1MA3 - chains A and B; structure by X-ray diffraction, 2.00 A resolution.

== Chain A ==
Protein: Transcriptional regulatory protein, Sir2 family
Organism: Archaeoglobus fulgidus
UniProt: O30124 (NPD2_ARCFU); numbering as in UniProt (aligned over 1-253)
Sequence (253 residues; each row starts with the number of its first residue):
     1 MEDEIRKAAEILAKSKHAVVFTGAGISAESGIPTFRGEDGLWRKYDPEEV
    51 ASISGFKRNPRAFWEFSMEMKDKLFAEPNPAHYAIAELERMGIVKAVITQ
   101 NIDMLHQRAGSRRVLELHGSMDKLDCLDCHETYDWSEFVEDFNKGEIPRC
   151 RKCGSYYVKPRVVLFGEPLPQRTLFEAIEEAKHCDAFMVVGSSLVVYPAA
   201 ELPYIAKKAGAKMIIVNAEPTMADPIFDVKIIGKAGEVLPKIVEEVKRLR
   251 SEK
Disordered / not traced: 30-39, 253
Curated features (UniProtKB/Swiss-Prot):
  - active site: H118 (Proton acceptor)
  - binding site (NAD(+)): Q100 to D103, G191 to S193, N217 to E219, A235
  - binding site (Zn(2+)): C126, C129, C150, C153
Ion coordination: Zn2+: C126, C129, C150, C153

== Chain B ==
Protein: Cellular tumor antigen p53
Notes: fragment: Regulatory C-terminal tail (residues 372-389)
UniProt: P04637 (P53_HUMAN); residues 1-18 here correspond to UniProt positions 372-389 (UniProt number = residue number + 371)
Sequence (18 residues; numbered 1 to 18; the number before each row is that of its first residue):
     1 KKGQSTSRHKKLMFKTEG
Disordered / not traced: 1-7, 17-18
Sequence notes: modified residue (11)
Modified residues: K11 (n(6)-acetyllysine; ALY)
Curated features (UniProtKB/Swiss-Prot):
  - modified residue: K1 (N6-methyllysine), K2 (N6,N6-dimethyllysine), K10 (N6-acetyllysine), K11 (N6,N6-dimethyllysine)
  - cross-link: K15 (Glycyl lysine isopeptide (Lys-Gly) (interchain with G-Cter in SUMO))

== How chain A and chain B interact ==
Contacting residue pairs - 28 pairs, chain A then chain B:
  Q100(A) - K11(B)
  I102(A) - K11(B)
  H118(A) - K11(B)
  V163(A) - K11(B)
  L164(A) - K11(B)
  F165(A) - K11(B)
  F165(A) - M13(B)  hydrophobic
  G166(A) - K10(B)
  G166(A) - K11(B)  hydrogen bond (backbone-backbone)
  E167(A) - H9(B)
  E167(A) - K10(B)
  E167(A) - K11(B)  hydrogen bond (backbone-backbone)
  P168(A) - H9(B)
  P168(A) - K10(B)
  L169(A) - H9(B)  hydrogen bond (backbone-backbone)
  L169(A) - K11(B)
  L174(A) - H9(B)
  V195(A) - L12(B)
  V195(A) - M13(B)
  V195(A) - F14(B)  hydrogen bond (backbone-backbone)
  V195(A) - K15(B)
  V196(A) - L12(B)
  Y197(A) - K10(B)
  Y197(A) - K11(B)
  Y197(A) - L12(B)  hydrogen bond (backbone-backbone)
  Y197(A) - F14(B)
  P198(A) - H9(B)
  M222(A) - T16(B)
Interface residues without a listed pair, chain A (18 interface residues in all): E48, Q171
Interface residues without a listed pair, chain B (9 interface residues in all): R8

== Overview ==
18 residues of chain A face 9 of chain B across their interface; the contacts include 5 hydrogen bonds.
Main-chain hydrogen bonds include G166(A)-K11(B), E167(A)-K11(B) and L169(A)-H9(B). From UniProt: active-site
residue H118(A), 11 NAD+-binding residues and 4 Zn2+-binding residues on chain A.
Chain A is Transcriptional regulatory protein, Sir2 family (Archaeoglobus fulgidus) and chain B is Cellular
tumor antigen p53; the structure, Structure of a Sir2 enzyme bound to an acetylated p53 peptide, was
determined by X-ray diffraction.
